Entry 9UD5 (electron microscopy, 2.90 A resolution); this record covers chains B and D of the 6 polymer chains in the assembly.

# Chain B
Protein: Na(+)-translocating NADH-quinone reductase subunit B
Source organism: Vibrio cholerae O395
Notes: EC 7.2.1.1
Reference sequence: A5F5X0 (NQRB_VIBC3); numbering as in UniProt (aligned over 1-415)
Sequence (415 residues; row label = number of the first residue in the row):
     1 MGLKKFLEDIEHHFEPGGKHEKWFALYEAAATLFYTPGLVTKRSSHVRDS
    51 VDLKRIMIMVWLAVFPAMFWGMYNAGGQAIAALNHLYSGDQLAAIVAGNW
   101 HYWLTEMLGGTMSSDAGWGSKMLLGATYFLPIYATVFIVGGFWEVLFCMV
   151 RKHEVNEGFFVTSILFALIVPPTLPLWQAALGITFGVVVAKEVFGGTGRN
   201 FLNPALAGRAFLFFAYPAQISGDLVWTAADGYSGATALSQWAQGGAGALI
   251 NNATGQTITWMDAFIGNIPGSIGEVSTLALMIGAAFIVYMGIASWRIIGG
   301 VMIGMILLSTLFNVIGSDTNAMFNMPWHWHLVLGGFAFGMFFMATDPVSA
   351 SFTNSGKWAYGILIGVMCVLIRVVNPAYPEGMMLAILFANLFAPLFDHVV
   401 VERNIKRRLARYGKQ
Not modelled in the structure: 1, 414-415
Curated features (UniProtKB/Swiss-Prot):
  - modified residue: Thr236 (FMN phosphoryl threonine)
  - mutagenesis: Phe185 (F185A: Decreases riboflavin content), Trp226 (W226L: Decreases riboflavin content)
Residues lining bound ligands:
  - FMN (flavin mononucleotide), molecule 1: Ile169, Arg209, Phe213, Trp226, Thr236, Ala237, Leu238, Ser239, Gly270, Ser271, Glu274, Gly334, Gly335, Phe338, Gly339, Met343, Tyr378, Pro379, Glu380, Gly381, Met382, Met383, Leu384
  - FMN, molecule 2: Phe213, Phe214, Pro217, Ser221, Gly222, Asp223, Gln243, Ala377, Tyr378, Pro379
  - Korormicin (IQT): Trp23, Leu33, Lys54, Met57, Ile58, Phe137, Ile138, Gly141, Phe142, Glu144, Val145, Leu146, Asn156, Glu157, Gly158, Phe159, Phe160
  - riboflavin (RBF): Ile56, Met57, Val60, Gly158, Val161, Thr162, Leu165, Lys191, Gly196, Thr197, Gly198, Arg199, Asn200, Leu202, Asn203, Pro204, Ala205, Ile292, Phe342, Met343, Thr345, Asp346, Pro347, Val348, Ser349
Reported in the primary citation:
  - binding site for Korormicin: Gly141

# Chain D
Protein: Na(+)-translocating NADH-quinone reductase subunit D
Source organism: Vibrio cholerae O395
Notes: EC 7.2.1.1
Reference sequence: A5F5Y6 (NQRD_VIBC3); numbering as in UniProt (aligned over 1-210)
Sequence (210 residues; each row starts with the number of its first residue):
     1 MSSAKELKKSVLAPVLDNNPIALQVLGVCSALAVTTKLETAFVMTLAVMF
    51 VTALSNFFVSLIRNHIPNSVRIIVQMAIIASLVIVVDQILKAYLYDISKQ
   101 LSVFVGLIITNCIVMGRAEAFAMKSEPIPSFIDGIGNGLGYGFVLMTVGF
   151 FRELLGSGKLFGLEVLPLISNGGWYQPNGLMLLAPSAFFLIGFMIWAIRT
   201 FKPEQVEAKE
Not modelled in the structure: 1-4
Metal / ion sites: 2Fe-2S cluster Fe: Cys29, Cys112 (shared with 1 residue of chain E)
Residues lining bound ligands: 2Fe-2S cluster (FES): Gly27, Val28, Cys29, Thr110, Asn111, Cys112

# Chain B / chain D interface
Residue-residue contacts - 12 pairs, chain B then chain D:
  Trp177(B) - Gln176(D)
  Phe211(B) - Asn178(D)
  Phe211(B) - Leu180(D)  hydrophobic
  Phe214(B) - Gly179(D)
  Phe214(B) - Leu180(D)
  Ala215(B) - Asn178(D)
  Ala215(B) - Gly179(D)  hydrogen bond (backbone-backbone)
  Ala215(B) - Leu180(D)
  Tyr216(B) - Gln176(D)
  Tyr216(B) - Pro177(D)
  Tyr216(B) - Asn178(D)  hydrogen bond
  Gln219(B) - Gln176(D)  hydrogen bond
Interface residues without a listed pair, chain B (11 interface residues in all): Phe147, Gln178, Phe185, Val189, Val193
Interface residues without a listed pair, chain D (9 interface residues in all): Leu183, Phe189, Phe193, Trp196

# Summary
11 residues of chain B and 9 residues of chain D are in contact; the contacts include 3 hydrogen bonds. Polar
contacts include Tyr216(B)-Asn178(D), Gln219(B)-Gln176(D) and Ala215(B)-Gly179(D). Bound to chain B: flavin
mononucleotide, riboflavin and Korormicin. Bound to chain D: 2Fe-2S cluster. The paper reports a binding site
for Korormicin at Gly141(B).
Here chain B is Na(+)-translocating NADH-quinone reductase subunit B and chain D is Na(+)-translocating
NADH-quinone reductase subunit D, both from Vibrio cholerae O395. Entry 9UD5 (Cryo-EM structure of
Na+-translocating NADH-ubiquinone oxidoreductase from Vibrio cholerae reduced by NADH, with bound korormicin
A) was determined by electron microscopy together with 9U5G, 9UD3, 9UD4, 9UD6, 9UD8, 9UD9 and 4 further
entries from the same study.
